Entry 1N15 (X-ray diffraction, 2.90 A resolution); this record covers chains A and B.

[Chain A (and B)]
Protein: Nitrite reductase
Organism: Pseudomonas aeruginosa
Notes: EC 1.9.3.2; chain B of this document is another copy of the same molecule, construct and numbering; everything in this record applies to it too
UniProt: P24474 (NIRS_PSEAE); residues 1-543 here correspond to UniProt positions 26-568 (UniProt number = residue number + 25)
Chain sequence (543 residues; row label = number of the first residue in the row):
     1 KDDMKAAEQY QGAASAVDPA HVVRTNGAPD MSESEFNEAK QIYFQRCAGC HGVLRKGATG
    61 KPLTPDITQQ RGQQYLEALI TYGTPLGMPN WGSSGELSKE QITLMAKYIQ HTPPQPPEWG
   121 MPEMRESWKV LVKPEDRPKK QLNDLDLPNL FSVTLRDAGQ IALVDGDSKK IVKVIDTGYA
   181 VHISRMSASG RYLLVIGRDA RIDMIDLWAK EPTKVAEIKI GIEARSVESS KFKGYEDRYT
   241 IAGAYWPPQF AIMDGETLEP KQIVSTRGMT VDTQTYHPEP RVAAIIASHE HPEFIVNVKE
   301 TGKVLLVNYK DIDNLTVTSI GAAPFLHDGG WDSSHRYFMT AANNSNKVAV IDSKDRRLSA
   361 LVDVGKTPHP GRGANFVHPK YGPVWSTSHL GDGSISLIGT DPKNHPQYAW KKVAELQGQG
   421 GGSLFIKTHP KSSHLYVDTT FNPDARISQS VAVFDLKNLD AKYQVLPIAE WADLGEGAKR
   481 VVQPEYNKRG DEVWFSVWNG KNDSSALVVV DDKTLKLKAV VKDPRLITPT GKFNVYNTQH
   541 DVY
Disordered / not traced: 1-5 (chain B: 1-4)
Covalent attachments: heme c (HEC) linked to C47, C50
Metal / ion sites: heme c Fe: H51, M88; heme d Fe near H182 (its only coordinating residue here)
Ligand contacts:
  - heme d (DHE), molecule 1: Y10, Q11, A13
  - heme d (DHE), molecule 2: R156, V181, H182, I183, R185, R198, R225, S226, Y245, A283, A284, I285, H327, D328, R372, L424, F425, F441, V482, Q483, W498, T530, G531, F533
  - heme c (HEC), molecule 1: A7, E8, Q11
  - heme c (HEC), molecule 2: R46, H51, A58, T59, G60, K61, L63, I67, R71, Y75, L76, L79, I80, T84, L86, G87, M88, P89, W91, L97, M105, I109

[How chain A and chain B interact]
Pairs across the interface (114; chain A residue first):
  A6(A) with L390(B); G422(B); F441(B)
  E8(A) with G87(B); M88(B); P89(B)
  Q9(A) with F441(B)
  Y10(A) with H327(B); H369(B), hydrogen bond; L390(B), hydrophobic; L424(B), hydrophobic; F441(B), hydrophobic
  Q11(A) with C50(B)
  A13(A) with Q45(B)
  A14(A) with F44(B); Q45(B); R198(B), hydrogen bond (backbone-side chain)
  S15(A) with F44(B), hydrogen bond (backbone-backbone); A48(B); E223(B), hydrogen bond
  A16(A) with R198(B); E223(B), hydrogen bond (backbone-side chain)
  V17(A) with F44(B), hydrophobic; I222(B), hydrophobic; E223(B)
  P19(A) with K40(B), hydrogen bond (backbone-side chain); F44(B), hydrophobic
  H21(A) with P117(B)
  V22(A) with K40(B), hydrogen bond (backbone-side chain); F44(B), hydrophobic; P114(B); Q115(B)
  V23(A) with P114(B); Q115(B), hydrogen bond (backbone-backbone)
  R24(A) with M31(B), hydrogen bond (side chain-backbone); S32(B); F36(B); H111(B)
  M31(A) with R24(B), hydrogen bond (backbone-side chain)
  S32(A) with R24(B)
  F36(A) with R24(B)
  K40(A) with P19(B), hydrogen bond (side chain-backbone); V22(B), hydrogen bond (side chain-backbone)
  F44(A) with A14(B); S15(B), hydrogen bond (backbone-backbone); P19(B), hydrophobic; V22(B), hydrophobic
  Q45(A) with A14(B)
  R46(A) with G12(B)
  A48(A) with S15(B)
  C50(A) with Q11(B)
  G87(A) with E8(B)
  M88(A) with E8(B)
  P89(A) with E8(B)
  H111(A) with R24(B)
  P114(A) with V22(B), hydrophobic; V23(B)
  Q115(A) with V22(B); V23(B), hydrogen bond (backbone-backbone)
  P116(A) with V22(B), hydrophobic
  P117(A) with H21(B)
  E118(A) with Y276(B)
  G120(A) with Q274(B)
  M121(A) with T273(B); Q274(B), hydrogen bond (backbone-backbone)
  P122(A) with T273(B); T275(B)
  R198(A) with A14(B), hydrogen bond (side chain-backbone); A16(B)
  I222(A) with V17(B), hydrophobic
  E223(A) with S15(B), hydrogen bond; A16(B), hydrogen bond (side chain-backbone); V17(B)
  K261(A) with Q274(B), hydrogen bond (backbone-side chain)
  I263(A) with M269(B)
  R267(A) with Y276(B), hydrogen bond
  G268(A) with S265(B)
  M269(A) with I263(B)
  T273(A) with M121(B); P122(B)
  Q274(A) with M121(B), hydrogen bond (backbone-backbone); K261(B), hydrogen bond (side chain-backbone); Q262(B)
  T275(A) with P122(B)
  Y276(A) with E118(B); S265(B); R267(B), hydrogen bond
  N314(A) with S319(B); R356(B); R357(B)
  L315(A) with V317(B); T318(B); S319(B), hydrogen bond (backbone-backbone)
  T316(A) with T316(B); V317(B); T318(B), hydrogen bond
  V317(A) with L315(B); T316(B); V317(B), hydrogen bond (backbone-backbone)
  T318(A) with L315(B); T316(B), hydrogen bond
  S319(A) with N314(B); L315(B), hydrogen bond (backbone-backbone)
  I320(A) with N314(B)
  H327(A) with Y10(B)
  R357(A) with N314(B)
  H369(A) with Y10(B), hydrogen bond
  L390(A) with A6(B); Y10(B), hydrophobic
  G422(A) with A6(B)
  L424(A) with Y10(B), hydrophobic
  F441(A) with A6(B); Q9(B); Y10(B), hydrophobic
Interface residues without a listed pair, chain A (75 interface residues in all): G12, E33, Q41, G49, T84, R156, D199, Q249, Q262, S265, D313, G321, R356
Interface residues without a listed pair, chain B (76 interface residues in all): A7, A13, E33, Q41, G49, V53, T84, P116, G120, R156, D199, Q249, G268, D313, I320, G321

[In short]
The interface between chain A and chain B involves 75 residues on one side and 76 on the other; the contacts
include 29 hydrogen bonds. Polar contacts include Y10(A)-H369(B), A14(A)-R198(B) and S15(A)-E223(B). Ligands
of chain A: heme d and heme c.
Chain A and chain B are both Nitrite reductase (Pseudomonas aeruginosa); the structure, Following the C heme
reduction in nitrite reductase from pseudomonas aeruginosa, was determined by X-ray diffraction, deposited
together with 1N50 and 1N90.
